Entry 6KJJ (X-ray diffraction, 2.49 A resolution); this record covers chain A.

Chain A:
Protein: Putative beta-lactamase
From: Jeotgalibacillus marinus
UniProt: A0A0U1X4V6 (A0A0U1X4V6_9BACL); residues 1-363 here correspond to UniProt positions 13-375 (UniProt number = residue number + 12)
Chain sequence (391 residues; row label = number of the first residue in the row; numbers below 1 keep their minus sign (Met-19 is residue -19)):
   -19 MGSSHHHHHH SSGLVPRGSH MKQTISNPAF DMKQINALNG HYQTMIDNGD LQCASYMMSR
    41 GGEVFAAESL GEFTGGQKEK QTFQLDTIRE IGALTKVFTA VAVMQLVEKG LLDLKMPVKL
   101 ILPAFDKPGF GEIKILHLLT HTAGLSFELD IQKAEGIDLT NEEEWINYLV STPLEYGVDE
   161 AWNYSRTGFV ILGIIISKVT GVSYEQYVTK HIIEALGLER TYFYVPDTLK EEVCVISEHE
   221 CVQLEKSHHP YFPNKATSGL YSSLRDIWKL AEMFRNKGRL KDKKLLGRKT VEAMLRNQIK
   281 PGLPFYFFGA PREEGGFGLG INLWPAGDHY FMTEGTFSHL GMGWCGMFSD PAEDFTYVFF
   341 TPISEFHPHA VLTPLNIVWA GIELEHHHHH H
Unresolved in the structure: -19 to 5, 367-371
Differences from the reference sequence: initiating methionine (-19); expression tag (-18 to 0, 364-371); engineered mutation Ala73 (Ser85 in A0A0U1X4V6)
Small-molecule neighbours: D9L (4-(2-acetamidoethylsulfanyl)-4-oxidanylidene-butanoic acid): Gly72, Ala73, Lys76, Trp162, Tyr164, Arg166, Thr237, Ser238, Phe287, Arg292, Asn302, His319, Leu320, Gly321, Met322, Trp324

Overview:
Ligands of chain A: compound D9L.
Chain A is Putative beta-lactamase (Jeotgalibacillus marinus); the structure, Functional and structural
insights into the unusual oxyanion hole-like geometry in macrolactin acyltransferase selective for
dicarboxylic ..., was determined by X-ray diffraction (same publication as 6KJP, 6KJQ, 6KJR and 6KJT).
